Entry 8XM4 (X-ray diffraction, 1.67 A resolution); this record covers chain A.

# Chain A
Name: Methionine--tRNA ligase
Source organism: Staphylococcus aureus subsp. aureus COL
Notes: EC 6.1.1.10
UniProt: Q5HII6 (SYM_STAAC); numbering as in UniProt (aligned over 2-520)
Amino-acid sequence (530 residues; row label = number of the first residue in the row; numbers below 1 keep their minus sign (Met-9 is residue -9)):
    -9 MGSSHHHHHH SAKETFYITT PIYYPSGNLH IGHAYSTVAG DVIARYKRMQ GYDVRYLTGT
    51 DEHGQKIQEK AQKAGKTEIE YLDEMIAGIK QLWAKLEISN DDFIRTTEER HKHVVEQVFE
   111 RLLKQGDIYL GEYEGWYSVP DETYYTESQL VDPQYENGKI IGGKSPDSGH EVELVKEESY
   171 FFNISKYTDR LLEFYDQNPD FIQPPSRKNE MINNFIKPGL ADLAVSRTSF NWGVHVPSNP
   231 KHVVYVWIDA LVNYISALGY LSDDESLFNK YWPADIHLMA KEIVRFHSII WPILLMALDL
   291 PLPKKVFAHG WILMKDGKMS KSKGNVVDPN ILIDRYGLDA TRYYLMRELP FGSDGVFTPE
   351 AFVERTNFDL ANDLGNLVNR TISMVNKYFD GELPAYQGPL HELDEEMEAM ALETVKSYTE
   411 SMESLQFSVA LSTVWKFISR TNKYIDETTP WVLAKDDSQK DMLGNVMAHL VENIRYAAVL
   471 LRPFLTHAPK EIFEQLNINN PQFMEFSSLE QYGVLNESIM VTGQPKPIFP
Not modelled in the structure: -9 to 1
Sequence notes: initiating methionine (-9); expression tag (-8 to 1)
Small-molecule neighbours:
  - ATP (adenosine-5'-triphosphate): Pro11, Ile12, Tyr13, Tyr14, Ser16, His20, Gly22, His23, Tyr25, Ser26, Met269, Ala270, Glu272, Ile273, His299, Gly300, Trp301, Ile302, Lys308, Met309, Ser310, Lys311, Ser312
  - chlorhexidine (XC9; 1-[6-[azanylidene-[[azanylidene-[[(4-chlorophenyl)amino]methyl]-$l4-azanyl]methyl]-$l4-azanyl]hexyl]-3-[N-(4-chlorophenyl)carbamimidoyl]guanidine): Tyr14, Asp51, His53, Gly54, Phe220, Trp222, Val233, Val234, Tyr235, Val236, Trp237, Asp239, Ala240, Leu241, Glu272, Ile273, Phe276
UniProt features mapped onto this chain:
  - motif: Tyr13 to His23 ('HIGH' region), Lys308 to Ser312 ('KMSKS' region)
  - binding site (ATP): Lys311

# Overview
Bound to chain A: ATP and chlorhexidine. Curated annotation (UniProt) lists ATP-binding residue Lys311.
Chain A is Methionine--tRNA ligase (Staphylococcus aureus subsp. aureus COL); the structure, Methionyl-tRNA
synthetase from Staphylococcus aureus in complex with chlorhexidine and ATP, was determined by X-ray
diffraction together with 8XM3 from the same study.
